6N3B - chains A and H of the 10 polymer chains in the assembly; structure by electron microscopy, 3.80 A resolution.

[Chain A (and H)]
Molecule: TAR DNA-binding protein 43
Source organism: Homo sapiens
Notes: chain H of this document is another copy of the same molecule, construct and numbering; everything in this record applies to it too
Reference sequence: Q13148 (TADBP_HUMAN), isoform Q13148-4; residues 311-360 here correspond to UniProt positions 195-244 (UniProt number = residue number - 116)
Amino-acid sequence (50 residues; numbered 311 to 360; the number before each row is that of its first residue):
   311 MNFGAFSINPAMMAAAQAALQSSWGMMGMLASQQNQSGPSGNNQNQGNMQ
Disordered / not traced: 347-360 (chain H: 311, 353-360)
Reported in the primary citation:
  - self-association interface (contacts with another copy of this molecule): M336

[Chain A / chain H interface]
Residue-residue contacts (8):
  L340(A) with S333(H); W334(H); G335(H)
  A341(A) with S333(H)
  S342(A) with Q331(H); S333(H), hydrogen bond
  Q343(A) with Q331(H), hydrogen bond (backbone-side chain)
  Q344(A) with Q331(H)
Also at the interface, not in a pair above, chain A (6 interface residues in all): G338
Also at the interface, not in a pair above, chain H (5 interface residues in all): M336

[Summary]
6 residues of chain A and 5 residues of chain H are in contact; the contacts include 2 hydrogen bonds. Among
the polar pairs are S342(A)-S333(H) and Q343(A)-Q331(H). The paper reports a self-association interface
involving M336(A).
Chain A and chain H are both TAR DNA-binding protein 43 (Homo sapiens); the structure, SegA-asym, conformation
of TDP-43 low complexity domain segment A asym, was determined by electron microscopy, deposited together with
6N37, 6N3A and 6N3C.
